7R1D - chains C and A of the 3 polymer chains in the assembly; structure by electron microscopy, 3.50 A resolution.

Chain C:
Molecule: Protein lin-9 homolog
From: Homo sapiens
UniProt: Q5TKA1 (LIN9_HUMAN); residues 1-542 here = UniProt positions 1-542
Chain sequence (542 residues; row label = number of the first residue in the row):
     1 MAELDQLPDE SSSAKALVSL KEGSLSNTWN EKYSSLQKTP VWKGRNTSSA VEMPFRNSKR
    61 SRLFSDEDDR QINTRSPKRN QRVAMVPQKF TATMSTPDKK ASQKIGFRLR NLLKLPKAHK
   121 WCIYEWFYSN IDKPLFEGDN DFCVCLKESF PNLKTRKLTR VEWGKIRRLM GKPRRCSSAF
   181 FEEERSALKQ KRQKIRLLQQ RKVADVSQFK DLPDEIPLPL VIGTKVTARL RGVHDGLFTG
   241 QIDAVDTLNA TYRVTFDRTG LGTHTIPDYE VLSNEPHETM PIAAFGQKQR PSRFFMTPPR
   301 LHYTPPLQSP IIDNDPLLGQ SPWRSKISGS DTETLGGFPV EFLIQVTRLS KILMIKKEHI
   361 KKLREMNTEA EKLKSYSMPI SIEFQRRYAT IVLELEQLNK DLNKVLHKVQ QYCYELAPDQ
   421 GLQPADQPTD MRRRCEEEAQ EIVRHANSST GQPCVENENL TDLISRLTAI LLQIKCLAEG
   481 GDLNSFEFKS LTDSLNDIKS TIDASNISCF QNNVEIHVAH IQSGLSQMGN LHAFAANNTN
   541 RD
Unresolved in the structure: 1-94, 287-542
Swiss-Prot annotation at these positions:
  - modified residue: Ala2 (N-acetylalanine), Ser65 (Phosphoserine), Ser95 (Phosphoserine), Thr96 (Phosphothreonine), Thr304 (Phosphothreonine), Ser309 (Phosphoserine), Ser321 (Phosphoserine)
  - cross-link: Lys21 (Glycyl lysine isopeptide (Lys-Gly) (interchain with G-Cter in SUMO2))

Chain A:
Molecule: Histone-binding protein RBBP4
From: Homo sapiens
UniProt: Q09028 (RBBP4_HUMAN); numbering as in UniProt (aligned over 1-425)
Chain sequence (425 residues; each row starts with the number of its first residue):
     1 MADKEAAFDD AVEERVINEE YKIWKKNTPF LYDLVMTHAL EWPSLTAQWL PDVTRPEGKD
    61 FSIHRLVLGT HTSDEQNHLV IASVQLPNDD AQFDASHYDS EKGEFGGFGS VSGKIEIEIK
   121 INHEGEVNRA RYMPQNPCII ATKTPSSDVL VFDYTKHPSK PDPSGECNPD LRLRGHQKEG
   181 YGLSWNPNLS GHLLSASDDH TICLWDISAV PKEGKVVDAK TIFTGHTAVV EDVSWHLLHE
   241 SLFGSVADDQ KLMIWDTRSN NTSKPSHSVD AHTAEVNCLS FNPYSEFILA TGSADKTVAL
   301 WDLRNLKLKL HSFESHKDEI FQVQWSPHNE TILASSGTDR RLNVWDLSKI GEEQSPEDAE
   361 DGPPELLFIH GGHTAKISDF SWNPNEPWVI CSVSEDNIMQ VWQMAENIYN DEDPEGSVDP
   421 EGQGS
Unresolved in the structure: 1-7, 413-425
Swiss-Prot annotation at these positions:
  - modified residue: Ala2 (N-acetylalanine), Lys4 (N6-acetyllysine), Ser110 (Phosphoserine), Lys160 (N6-acetyllysine), Ser355 (Phosphoserine)
  - cross-link (Glycyl lysine isopeptide (Lys-Gly)): Lys4 (interchain with G-Cter in SUMO2), Lys160 (interchain with G-Cter in SUMO2)
  - mutagenesis: Val35 (V35A: Loss of interaction with ARMC12), Pro43 (P43A: Loss of interaction with ZNF827 and loss of localization to telomeres; when associated with A-73), Ser73 (S73A: Loss of interaction with ZNF827 and loss of localization to telomeres; when associated with A-43), Glu126 to Asn128 (Loss of interaction with ZNF827), Glu126 (E126A: Loss of interaction with ZNF827 and loss of localization to telomeres; when associated with A-128 and A-179), Asn128 (N128A: Loss of interaction with ZNF827 and loss of localization to telomeres; when associated with A-126 and A-179), Glu179 (E179A: Loss of interaction with ZNF827 and loss of localization to telomeres; when associated with A-126 and A-128), Tyr181 (Y181A: Loss of interaction with ZNF827 and loss of localization to telomeres), Glu231 (E231A: Decreased interaction with ZNF827; when associated with A-277), Asn277 (N277A: Decreased interaction with ZNF827; when associated with A-231), Glu395 (E395A: Decreased interaction with ZNF827)

How chain C and chain A interact:
Pairs across the interface - 98 pairs, chain C then chain A:
  Arg108(C) with Glu41(A)
  Asn111(C) with Glu41(A); Trp42(A)
  Leu112(C) with Leu40(A); Asn397(A)
  Leu115(C) with Trp42(A), hydrophobic; Asn397(A)
  Lys117(C) with Glu395(A); Asp396(A)
  Ala118(C) with Asp396(A); Asn397(A)
  Trp121(C) with Ala39(A), hydrophobic; Ile398(A)
  Tyr124(C) with Glu14(A); Ile17(A); Asn18(A); Lys22(A), hydrogen bond (backbone-side chain); Thr374(A)
  Glu125(C) with Tyr21(A), hydrogen bond; Lys25(A), hydrogen bond (backbone-side chain)
  Phe127(C) with Lys22(A), hydrogen bond (backbone-side chain)
  Tyr128(C) with Lys22(A); Lys25(A), hydrogen bond
  Phe136(C) with Lys22(A); Ile23(A), hydrophobic; Lys26(A)
  Asn140(C) with Lys26(A); Ser96(A), hydrogen bond (side chain-backbone)
  Phe142(C) with Pro29(A), hydrophobic; Phe30(A), hydrophobic; Ala95(A); Ser96(A)
  Cys143(C) with Ser96(A)
  Arg156(C) with Asp94(A); Ser96(A)
  Lys157(C) with Gln92(A); Phe93(A); Asp94(A)
  Leu158(C) with Gln92(A); Phe93(A), hydrogen bond (backbone-backbone)
  Thr159(C) with Ala91(A); Gln92(A)
  Arg160(C) with Asn88(A); Asp89(A), salt bridge; Ala91(A); Phe93(A); Gln403(A), hydrogen bond
  Val161(C) with Asp89(A)
  Trp163(C) with Phe93(A); Ala95(A)
  Arg167(C) with Pro29(A), hydrogen bond (side chain-backbone); Phe30(A); Tyr32(A), hydrogen bond (side chain-backbone); Asp33(A), salt bridge; Ala405(A); Asn407(A)
  Arg168(C) with Glu406(A), salt bridge; Asn407(A); Asn410(A); Glu412(A)
  Gly171(C) with Asn407(A)
  Lys172(C) with Asn407(A); Ile408(A)
  Pro173(C) with Phe30(A); Leu31(A), hydrophobic; Asn407(A)
  Arg174(C) with Leu31(A); Glu360(A), salt bridge; Asp361(A), salt bridge
  Arg175(C) with Asp358(A), hydrogen bond (side chain-backbone); Asp361(A); Gly362(A), hydrogen bond (side chain-backbone); Pro363(A), hydrogen bond (side chain-backbone); Pro364(A); Leu366(A), hydrogen bond (side chain-backbone)
  Cys176(C) with Leu31(A), hydrophobic; Ile369(A)
  Ser177(C) with Asp361(A), hydrogen bond; Ile369(A)
  Ala179(C) with Glu360(A); Asp361(A)
  Phe180(C) with Asn27(A)
  Phe181(C) with Glu20(A); Arg341(A)
  Glu184(C) with Ile23(A); Lys26(A), salt bridge
  Arg185(C) with Val16(A); Glu19(A)
  Leu188(C) with Glu19(A); Ile23(A), hydrophobic
  Lys191(C) with Lys26(A)
  Arg192(C) with Glu19(A), salt bridge
  Arg229(C) with Glu14(A), salt bridge
  Arg231(C) with Ala11(A); Glu14(A), salt bridge; Arg15(A)
  Tyr269(C) with Arg15(A), hydrogen bond
  Glu270(C) with Arg15(A), salt bridge
Interface residues without a listed pair, chain C (49 interface residues in all): Ile123, Trp126, Asp132, Leu135, Gly164, Asp211
Interface residues without a listed pair, chain A (58 interface residues in all): Asp10, Trp24, Thr37, Glu75, Ser100, Gly371
The authors on this interface:
  - interface residues, chain C: Arg229(C), Arg231(C), Tyr269(C), Glu270(C)
  - interface residues, chain A: Glu14(A), Arg15(A)

Overview:
49 residues of chain C face 58 of chain A across their interface, with 16 hydrogen bonds and 10 salt bridges.
Among the polar pairs are Arg160(C)-Asp89(A), Arg167(C)-Asp33(A) and Arg168(C)-Glu406(A). Curated annotation
(UniProt) lists 11 mutagenesis sites on chain A. The paper reports interface residues Arg229(C), Arg231(C) and
Glu14(A) among others.
Chain C is Protein lin-9 homolog and chain A is Histone-binding protein RBBP4, both from Homo sapiens; the
structure, Structure of MuvB complex, was determined by electron microscopy.
